Entry 7PIP (electron microscopy, 9.30 A resolution (very low resolution: no residue pairs are listed; an interface is given only as per-side residue counts)); this record covers chains l and 3 of the 55 polymer chains in the assembly.

== Chain l ==
Molecule: 50S ribosomal protein L16
Organism: Mycoplasma pneumoniae M129
UniProt: P41204 (RL16_MYCPN); numbering as in UniProt (aligned over 1-139)
Chain sequence (139 residues; row label = number of the first residue in the row):
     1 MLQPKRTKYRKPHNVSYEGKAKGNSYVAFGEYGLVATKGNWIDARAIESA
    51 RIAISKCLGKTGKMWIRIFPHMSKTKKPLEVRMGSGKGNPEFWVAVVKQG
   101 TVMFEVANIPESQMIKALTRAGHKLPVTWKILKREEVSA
Not modelled in the structure: 137-139

== Chain 3 ==
Molecule: 23S ribosomal RNA
Organism: Mycoplasma pneumoniae M129
Sequence (2907 nucleotides; numbered 1 to 2907; the number before each row is that of its first residue):
     1 UACAAUAAGUUACUAAGGGCUUAUGGUGGAUGCCUUGGCACUAAUAGGCG
    51 AUGAAGGACGUGUUAACCUGCGAUAAGCUUCGGGUAGGUGGUAAGAACCU
   101 CAGAUCCGGAGAUUUCCGAAUGGAGCAAUCCGGUAGUUGGAAACAGCUAU
   151 CAUUAAUUGAUGAAUAAAUAGUCAAUUAAAGCAAUACGUGGUGAAGUGAA
   201 ACAUCUCAGUAGCCACAGGAAAAGAAAACGAAUGUGAUUCCGUGUGUAGU
   251 GGCGAGCGAAAGCGGAACAGGCCAAACUUAUCAUUAGAUAGGGGUUGUAG
   301 GGCUUGCAAUGUGGACUUGAAAACGAUAGAAGAAGCUGUUGGAAAGCAGC
   351 GCGCAAAAGGGUGAUAGCCCCGUAUUUGAAAUUGUUUUCAUACCUAGCGA
   401 GAUCCCUGAGUAGCUCGGAAAACGUUAUUUUGAGUGAAUCUGCCCAGACC
   451 AUUGGGUAAGCCUAAAUACUAAUUAGUGACCGAUAGCGAAACAGUACCGU
   501 GAGGGAAAGGUGAAAAGAACCCAGAGAUGGGAGUGAAAUAGAUUCUGAAA
   551 CCAUAUGCCUACAACGUGUCAGAGCACAUUAAUGUGUGAUGGCGUGCGUU
   601 UUGAAGUAUGAGCCGGCGAGUUAUGAUAGCAAGCGUUAGUUAACCAGGAG
   651 AUGGGGAGCUGUAGCGAAAGCGAGUUUUAAAAGAGCGUUUGUUUGUUAUU
   701 AUAGACCCGAAACGGGUUGAGCUAGUCAUGAGCAGGUUGAAGGUUGAGUA
   751 ACAUCAACUGGAGGACCGAACCGACUCUCGUUGAAACGAUAGCGGAUGAC
   801 UUGUGAUUAGGGGUGAAAUUCCAAUCGAAAUCCGUGAUAGCUGGUUCUCG
   851 UCGAAAUAGCUUUAAGGCUAGCGUGAGAUCACAAAUAAGUGGAGGUAAAG
   901 CUACUGAAUGUAUGAUGGCGCCACCUAGGCGUACUGAAUACAAUUAAACU
   951 CUGAAUGCCAUUUAUUUUAUUCUCGCAGUCAGACAGUGGGGGAUAAGCUU
  1001 CAUUGUCAAGAGGGGAAGAGCCCAGAUCAUUAAAUAAGGUCCCCAAAAUA
  1051 UACUAAGUGGAAAAGGAUGUGAAAGUGCUAAAACAGCAAGGAUGUUGGCU
  1101 UAGAAGCAGCCAUCGUUUAAAGAGUGCGUAACAGCUCACUUGUCGAGUGU
  1151 UUUUGCGCCGAAGAUGUAACGGGGCUAAGUAUAUUACCGAAUUUAUGGAU
  1201 AAGAUUUAUAUCUUGUGGUAGACGAGCGUUGUAUUGGAGUUGAAGUCAAA
  1251 GCGUGAGCAUUGGUGGAUCCAAUACAAGUGAGAAUGCCGGCAUGAGUAAC
  1301 GCUUGGGAGUGAGAAUCUCCCAAACCGAUUGACUAAGGUUUCCUGGACCA
  1351 GGGUCGUCCUUCCAGGGUUAGUCUGGACCUAAGCUGAGGCUGAAAAGCGU
  1401 AGGCGAUGGACAACAGGUUAAUAUUCCUGUACUUACAGUUAGACUGAUGG
  1451 AGUGACAAAGAAGGUUUUCCACCCCCAUAAUUGGAUUUGGGGAUAAAUCA
  1501 UAAGGUGGUACAAUAGGCAAAUCCGUUGUGCAUAACAUUGAGUGAUGAUG
  1551 UCGAGUGAAUGAGUGAUCAAGUAGCGAAGGUGGUAUUAAUCAUGCUUUCA
  1601 AGAAAAGCUUCUAGGGUUAAUCUAGCUGUAACCAGUACCGAGAACGAACA
  1651 CACGUAGUCAAGGAGAGGAUCCUAAGGUUAGCGAGUGAACUAUAGCCAAG
  1701 GAACUCUGCAAAUUAACCCCGUAAGUUAGCGAGAAGGGGUGCUUAUGUAA
  1751 AAGUAAGCCGCAGUGAAGAACGAGGGGGGACUGUUUAACUAAAACACAAC
  1801 UCUAUGCCAAACCGUAAGGUGAUGUAUAUGGGGUGACACCUGCCCAGUGC
  1851 UGGAAGGUUAAAGAAGGAGGUUAGCGCAAGCGAAGCUUUUAACUGAAGCC
  1901 CCAGUGAACGGCGGCCGUAACUAUAACGGUCCUAAGGUAGCGAAAUUCCU
  1951 AGUCGGGUAAAUUCCGUCCCGCUUGAAUGGUGUAACCAUCUCUUGACUGU
  2001 CUCGGCUAUAGACUCGGUGAAAUCCAGGUACGGGUGAAGACACCCGUUAG
  2051 GCGCAACGGGACGGAAAGACCCCGUGAAGCUUUACUGUAGCUUAAUAUUG
  2101 AUCAGGACAUUAUCAUGUAGAGAAUAGGUAGGAGCAAUCGAUGCAAGUUC
  2151 GCUAGGACUUGUUGAUGCGAAAGGUGGAAUACUACCCUUGGUUGUGUGCU
  2201 GUUCUAAUUGGUAACUGUUAUCCAGUUUCAAGACAGUGUUAGGUGGGCAG
  2251 UUUGACUGGGGCGGUCGCCUCCUAAAAGGUAACGGAGGCGUACAAAGGUA
  2301 CCUUCAGUACGGUUGGAAAUCGUAUGUAGAGUGUAAUGGUGUAAGGGUGC
  2351 UUGACUGUGAGACAUACAGGUCGAACAGGUGAGAAAUCAGGUCAUAGUGA
  2401 UCCGGUGGUCCAGUAUGGAAUGGCCAUCGCUCAACGGAUAAAAGCUACUC
  2451 CGGGGAUAACAGGCUGAUACUGCCCAAGAGUUCAUAUCGACGGCAGUGUU
  2501 UGGCACCUCGAUGUCGACUCAUCUCAUCCUCGAGCUGAAGCAGGUUCGAA
  2551 GGGUUCGGCUGUUCGCCGAUUAAAGAGAUACGUGAGUUGGGUUCAAACCG
  2601 UCGUGAGACAGGUUGGUCCCUAUCUAUUGUGCCCGUAGGAAGAUUGAAGA
  2651 GUGUUGCUUCUAGUACGAGAGGACCGAAGCGAGGACACCUCUUAUGCUCC
  2701 AGUUGUAGCGCCAGCUGCACCGCUGGGUAGUAACGUGUCUAUUAGAUAAA
  2751 CGCUGAAAGCAUCUAAGUGUGAAACUAUCUCAAAGAUUAAUCUUCCCAUU
  2801 UCGCAAGAAAGUAAGAGCCGUCAAAGACGAUGACGUUGAUAGGUUACAGG
  2851 UGUAAGCAUAGUGAUAUGUUGAGCUGAGUAAUACUAAUUGCUCGAGGACU
  2901 UAUUGGA
Not modelled in the structure: 1-7, 923-927, 1560-1569, 2901-2907

== Chain l / chain 3 interface ==
At this resolution (9 A) residue pairs are not listed: 52 residues of chain l and 49 of chain 3 lie at the interface.

== Summary ==
Chain l and chain 3 form an interface of 52 and 49 residues respectively.
Here chain l is 50S ribosomal protein L16 and chain 3 is 23S ribosomal RNA, both from Mycoplasma pneumoniae
M129. Entry 7PIP (70S ribosome with EF-Tu-tRNA and P-site tRNA in pseudouridimycin-treated Mycoplasma
pneumoniae cells) was determined by electron microscopy (same publication as 7OOC, 7OOD, 7P6Z, 7PAH, 7PAI,
7PAJ and 23 further entries).
